9NJY - chains A and H of the 3 polymer chains in the assembly; structure by X-ray diffraction, 1.58 A resolution.

== Chain A ==
Name: Clumping factor A
Organism: Staphylococcus aureus
Reference sequence: Q99VJ4 (CLFA_STAAN); numbering as in UniProt (aligned over 228-529)
Chain sequence (302 residues; numbered 228 to 529; the number before each row is that of its first residue):
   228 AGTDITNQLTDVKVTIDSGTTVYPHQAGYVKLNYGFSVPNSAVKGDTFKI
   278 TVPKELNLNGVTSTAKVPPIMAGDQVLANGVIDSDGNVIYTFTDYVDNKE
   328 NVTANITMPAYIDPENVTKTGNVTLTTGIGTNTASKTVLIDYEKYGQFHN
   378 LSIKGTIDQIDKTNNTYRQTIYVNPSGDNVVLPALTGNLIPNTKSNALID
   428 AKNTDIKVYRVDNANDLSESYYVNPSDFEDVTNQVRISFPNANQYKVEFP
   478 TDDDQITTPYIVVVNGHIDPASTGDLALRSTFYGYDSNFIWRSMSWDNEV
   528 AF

== Chain H ==
Name: Human antibody, heavy chain fragment, antigen binding
Notes: antibody fragment or engineered binder
Chain sequence (225 residues; row label = number of the first residue in the row):
     1 EVQLQESGPGLVKPSETLSLTCTVSGGSINNSYWSWIRQPPGKGLEWIGY
    51 LYSSGRTNYTPSLKSRVTMSVDTSKNQFSLKLSSVTAADTALYYCARTHL
   101 GGFHYGGGFWFDPWGQGTLVTVSSASTKGPSVFPLAPSSKSTSGGTAALG
   151 CLVKDYFPEPVTVSWNSGALTSGVHTFPAVLQSSGLYSLSSVVTVPSSSL
   201 GTQTYICNVNHKPSNTKVDKKVEPK
Not modelled in the structure: 1
Cystine bridges: Cys22-Cys95, Cys151-Cys207

== Interface between chain A and chain H ==
Contacting residue pairs - 30 pairs, chain A then chain H:
  Val408(A) with Tyr33(H); Leu100(H), hydrophobic
  Leu409(A) with Leu100(H), hydrophobic
  Ala411(A) with Phe103(H), hydrophobic
  Thr413(A) with Phe103(H)
  Lys473(A) with Phe103(H)
  Asp479(A) with Asn31(H), hydrogen bond (backbone-side chain); Tyr52(H)
  Asp480(A) with Tyr52(H); Arg56(H), salt bridge
  Asp481(A) with Asn31(H); Tyr52(H), hydrogen bond
  Gln482(A) with Arg56(H)
  Tyr510(A) with Phe103(H), hydrophobic
  Tyr512(A) with Leu100(H); Gly101(H), hydrogen bond (side chain-backbone); Gly102(H), hydrogen bond (side chain-backbone); Gly107(H); Gly108(H), hydrogen bond (side chain-backbone)
  Ser514(A) with Tyr50(H), hydrogen bond (backbone-side chain); Asn58(H)
  Asn515(A) with Asn58(H)
  Phe516(A) with Tyr33(H), hydrophobic; Tyr50(H), hydrophobic; Leu100(H), hydrophobic; Phe109(H), hydrophobic
  Trp518(A) with Gly102(H); Phe103(H); Gly106(H), hydrogen bond (side chain-backbone); Gly107(H)
Interface residues without a listed pair, chain H (16 interface residues in all): Ser54, Thr98

== In short ==
15 residues of chain A face 16 of chain H across their interface; the contacts include 7 hydrogen bonds and 1
salt bridge. Polar contacts include Asp480(A)-Arg56(H), Asp479(A)-Asn31(H) and Asp481(A)-Tyr52(H).
Here chain A is Clumping factor A (Staphylococcus aureus) and chain H is Human antibody, heavy chain fragment,
antigen binding. Entry 9NJY (Terminal two domains of ClfA002 with bound Fab of AZD7745) was determined by
X-ray diffraction.
